PDB entry 9B87 | electron microscopy, 2.65 A resolution | chains C and B of the 4 polymer chains in the assembly

== Chain C (and B) ==
Molecule: Endoglucanase
From: Escherichia coli
Notes: EC 3.2.1.4; chain B of this document is another copy of the same molecule, construct and numbering; everything in this record applies to it too
UniProt: P37651 (GUN_ECOLI); residue numbers follow UniProt; this construct covers 22-368
Sequence (356 residues; numbered 21 to 376; the number before each row is that of its first residue):
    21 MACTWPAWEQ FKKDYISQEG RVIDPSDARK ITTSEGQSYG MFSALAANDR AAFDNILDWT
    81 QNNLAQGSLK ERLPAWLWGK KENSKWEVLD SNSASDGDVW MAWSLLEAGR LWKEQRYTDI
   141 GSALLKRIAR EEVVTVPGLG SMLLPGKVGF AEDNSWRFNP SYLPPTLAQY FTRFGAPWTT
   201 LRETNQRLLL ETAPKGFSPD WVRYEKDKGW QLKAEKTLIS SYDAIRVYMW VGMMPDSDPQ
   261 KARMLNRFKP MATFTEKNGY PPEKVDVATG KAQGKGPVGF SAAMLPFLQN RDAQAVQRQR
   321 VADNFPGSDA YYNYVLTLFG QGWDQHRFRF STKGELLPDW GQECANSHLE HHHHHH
Disordered / not traced: 21-22, 361-376
Sequence notes: cloning artifact (21); expression tag (369-376)
Reported in the primary citation:
  - catalytic residues: Glu55, Asp243
  - mutagenesis - E55A, D243A: abolished catalytic activity
  - contacts within the chain: Arg318-Asp344 (salt bridge)
  - self-association interface (contacts with another copy of this molecule); pairs are residue here / residue on that copy: Gln38-Lys50 (hydrogen bond), Glu39-Arg41 (salt bridge), Asn82-Ser104 (hydrogen bond), Lys105-Asn82 (hydrogen bond), Asp312-Arg349, Gln319-Gln345 (hydrogen bond), Asp323-Arg347, Ser37, Gln86

== Interface between chain C and chain B ==
Residue-residue contacts (14; chain C residue first):
  Gln38(C) with Ile43(B); Lys50(B), hydrogen bond
  Glu39(C) with Arg41(B), salt bridge; Trp106(B)
  Arg41(C) with Glu39(B), salt bridge
  Ile43(C) with Gln38(B)
  Lys50(C) with Gln38(B)
  Asp78(C) with Ser104(B)
  Asn82(C) with Ser104(B), hydrogen bond; Lys105(B), hydrogen bond
  Trp98(C) with Glu39(B)
  Ser104(C) with Asn82(B), hydrogen bond
  Lys105(C) with Asn82(B), hydrogen bond
  Trp106(C) with Glu39(B)
Interface residues without a listed pair, chain C (13 interface residues in all): Pro45, Lys100
Interface residues without a listed pair, chain B (14 interface residues in all): Pro45, Asp78, Gly87, Trp98, Lys100

== Overview ==
The interface between chain C and chain B involves 13 residues on one side and 14 on the other; the contacts
include 5 hydrogen bonds and 2 salt bridges. Among the polar pairs are Glu39(C)-Arg41(B), Gln38(C)-Lys50(B)
and Asn82(C)-Ser104(B). From the paper: catalytic residues Glu55(C) and Asp243(C); E55A and D243A of chain C
abolish catalytic activity.
Chain C and chain B are both Endoglucanase (Escherichia coli); the structure, Tetrameric cryo-EM structure of
E. coli BcsZ, was determined by electron microscopy, deposited together with 9B8A, 9B8H, 9B8I and 9B8V.
